Entry 9E21 (electron microscopy, 3.10 A resolution); this record covers chains L and S of the 3 polymer chains in the assembly.

# Chain L
Protein: 52 Fab light chain
Organism: Homo sapiens
Notes: antibody fragment or engineered binder
Sequence (106 residues; numbered 2 to 107; the number before each row is that of its first residue):
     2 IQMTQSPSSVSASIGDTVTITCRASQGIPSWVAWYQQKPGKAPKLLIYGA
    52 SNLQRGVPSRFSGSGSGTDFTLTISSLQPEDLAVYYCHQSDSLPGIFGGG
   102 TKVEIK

# Chain S
Protein: SARS XBB.1.5 Spike
Organism: Severe acute respiratory syndrome coronavirus 2
Sequence (201 residues; numbered 327 to 527; the number before each row is that of its first residue):
   327 VRFPNITNLCPFHEVFNATTFASVYAWNRKRISNCVADYSVIYNFAPFFA
   377 FKCYGVSPTKLNDLCFTNVYADSFVIRGNEVSQIAPGQTGNIADYNYKLP
   427 DDFTGCVIAWNSNKLDSKPSGNYNYLYRFLRKSKLKPFERDISTEIYQVG
   477 NKPCNGVAGPNCYSPLQSYGFRPTYGVGHQPYRVVVLSFELLHAPATVCG
   527 P
Disulfide bonds: C336-C361, C379-C432, C480-C488
Covalently attached groups: N-acetylglucosamine (NAG) linked to N331

# Chain L / chain S interface
Pairs across the interface - 13 pairs, chain L then chain S:
  Q27(L) - V503(S)
  G28(L) - T500(S)
  G28(L) - Y501(S)
  G28(L) - G502(S)  hydrogen bond (backbone-backbone)
  I29(L) - H505(S)
  P30(L) - Y501(S)
  P30(L) - H505(S)
  W32(L) - Y453(S)
  W32(L) - Q493(S)
  W32(L) - S494(S)
  Q90(L) - H505(S)
  D92(L) - R403(S)  salt bridge
  D92(L) - H505(S)

# Summary
The interface between chain L and chain S involves 7 residues on one side and 9 on the other, with 1 hydrogen
bond and 1 salt bridge. Polar contacts include D92(L)-R403(S) and G28(L)-G502(S). Covalently linked
N-acetylglucosamine: at N331(S).
Here chain L is 52 Fab light chain (Homo sapiens) and chain S is SARS XBB.1.5 Spike (Severe acute respiratory
syndrome coronavirus 2). Entry 9E21 (CryoEM structure of a broadly neutralizing anti-SARS-CoV-2 antibody 52)
was determined by electron microscopy.
